9KET - chains C and H of the 10 polymer chains in the assembly; structure by electron microscopy, 3.46 A resolution.

== Chain C ==
Name: DNA-directed RNA polymerase subunit beta
Source organism: Mycobacterium tuberculosis H37Rv
Notes: EC 2.7.7.6
Reference sequence: P9WGY9 (RPOB_MYCTU); residues 1-1178 here = UniProt positions 1-1178
Sequence (1178 residues; row label = number of the first residue in the row):
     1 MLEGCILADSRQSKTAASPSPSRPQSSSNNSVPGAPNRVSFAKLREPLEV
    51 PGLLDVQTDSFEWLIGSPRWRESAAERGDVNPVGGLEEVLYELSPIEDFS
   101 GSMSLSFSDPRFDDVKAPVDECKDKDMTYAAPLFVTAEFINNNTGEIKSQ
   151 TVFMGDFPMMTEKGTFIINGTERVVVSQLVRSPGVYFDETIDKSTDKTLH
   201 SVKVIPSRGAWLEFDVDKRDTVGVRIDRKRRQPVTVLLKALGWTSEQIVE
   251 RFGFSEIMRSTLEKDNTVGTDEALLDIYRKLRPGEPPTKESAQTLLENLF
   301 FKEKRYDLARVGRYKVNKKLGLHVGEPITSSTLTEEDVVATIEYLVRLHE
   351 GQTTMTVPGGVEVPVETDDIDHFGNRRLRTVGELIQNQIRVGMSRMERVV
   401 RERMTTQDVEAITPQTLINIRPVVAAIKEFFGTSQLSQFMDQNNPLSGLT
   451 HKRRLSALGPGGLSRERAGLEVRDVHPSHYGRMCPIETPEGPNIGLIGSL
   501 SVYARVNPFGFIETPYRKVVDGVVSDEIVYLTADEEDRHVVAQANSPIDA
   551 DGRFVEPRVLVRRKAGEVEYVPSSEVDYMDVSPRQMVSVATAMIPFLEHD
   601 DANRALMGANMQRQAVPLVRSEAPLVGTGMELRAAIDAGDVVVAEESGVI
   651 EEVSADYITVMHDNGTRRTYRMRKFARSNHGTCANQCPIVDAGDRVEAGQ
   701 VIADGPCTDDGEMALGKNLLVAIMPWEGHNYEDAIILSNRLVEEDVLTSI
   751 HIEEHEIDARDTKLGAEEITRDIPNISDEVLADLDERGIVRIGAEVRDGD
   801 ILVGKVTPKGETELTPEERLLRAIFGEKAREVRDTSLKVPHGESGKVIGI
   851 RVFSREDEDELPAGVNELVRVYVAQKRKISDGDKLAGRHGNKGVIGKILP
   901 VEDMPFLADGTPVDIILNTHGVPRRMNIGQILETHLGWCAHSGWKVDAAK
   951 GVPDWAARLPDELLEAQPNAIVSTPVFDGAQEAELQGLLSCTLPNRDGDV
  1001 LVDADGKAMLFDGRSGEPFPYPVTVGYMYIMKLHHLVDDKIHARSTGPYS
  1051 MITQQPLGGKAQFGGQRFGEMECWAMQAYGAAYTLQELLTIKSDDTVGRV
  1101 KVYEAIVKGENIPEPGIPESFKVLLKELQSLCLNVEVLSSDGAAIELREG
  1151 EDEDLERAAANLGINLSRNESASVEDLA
Unresolved in the structure: 1-29, 1141-1178
Swiss-Prot annotation at these positions:
  - natural variant: Val423 (V423A: In strain: vr1), Leu436 (L436P: In strain: vr2), Ser437 (S437T: In strain: vr3), Gln438 to Asp441 (sequence variant, change not given here; In strain: RJ49), Gln438 (Q438L: In strain: vr4), Phe439 (F439V: In strain: RJ37), Met440 to Asn443 (deletion: In strain: RJ55), Asp441 (D441V: In strain: vr3), Leu449 to Lys452 (sequence variant, change not given here; In strain: RJ48), His451 (H451D: In strain: vr5; H451L: In strain: SP28; H451N: In strain: vr6; H451P: In strain: vr8; H451Q: In strain: vr1; H451R: In strain: vr7), Ser456 (S456L: In strain: vr11 and RJ37; S456Q: In strain: vr9; S456W: In strain: vr10), Leu458 (L458P: In strain: vr12 and SP22)
  - mutagenesis: Glu138 (E138R: Weakens interaction with TRCF and CarD), Ile147 (I147A: Weakens interaction with TRCF and CarD), Lys148 (K148A: Does not affect association with TRCF, but weakens interaction with CarD), Ser149 (S149A: Does not affect association with TRCF, but weakens interaction with CarD)

== Chain H ==
Molecule: Non-template strand DNA
Sequence (76 nucleotides; numbered -21 to 54; the number before each row is that of its first residue; numbers below 1 keep their minus sign (DG-21 is residue -21)):
   -21 GGGTTCACCCGGCGTTCATTTACGCCCTTCGGCGCCTTCATCTCATCTGC
    29 CTATAATGGGAGCTGTCACGGATGCA
Unresolved in the structure: -21 to 1

== Interface between chain C and chain H ==
Residue-residue contacts (5):
  Gly209(C) - DT42(H)  base contact
  Trp211(C) - DT42(H)  hydrogen bond to the base
  Arg228(C) - DT42(H)  base contact
  Arg467(C) - DG43(H)  hydrogen bond to the base
  Arg467(C) - DT44(H)  hydrogen bond to the sugar
Also at the interface, not in a pair above, chain C (11 interface residues in all): Arg181, Asp227, Arg231, Arg305, Arg395, Glu466, Gly469
Also at the interface, not in a pair above, chain H (8 interface residues in all): DA39, DG40, DC41, DC45, DA54

== In short ==
11 residues of chain C and 8 residues of chain H are in contact; the contacts include 3 hydrogen bonds. Polar
contacts include Trp211(C)-DT42(H), Arg467(C)-DG43(H) and Arg467(C)-DT44(H). UniProt lists 4 mutagenesis sites
on chain C.
Chain C is DNA-directed RNA polymerase subunit beta (Mycobacterium tuberculosis H37Rv) and chain H is
Non-template strand DNA; the structure, Cryo-EM structure of Mycobacterium tuberculosis transcription
activation complex with two PhoP molecules(composite map), was determined by electron microscopy together with
9JI2, 9KEU and 9KEV from the same study.
